PDB entry 4Y49 | X-ray diffraction, 3.95 A resolution | chains A and B of the 4 polymer chains in the assembly

Chain A:
Name: N-terminal acetyltransferase A complex subunit NAT1
Source organism: Saccharomyces cerevisiae
Reference sequence: P12945 (NAT1_YEAST); residues 12-865 here correspond to UniProt positions 1-854 (UniProt number = residue number - 11)
Sequence (854 residues; each row starts with the number of its first residue):
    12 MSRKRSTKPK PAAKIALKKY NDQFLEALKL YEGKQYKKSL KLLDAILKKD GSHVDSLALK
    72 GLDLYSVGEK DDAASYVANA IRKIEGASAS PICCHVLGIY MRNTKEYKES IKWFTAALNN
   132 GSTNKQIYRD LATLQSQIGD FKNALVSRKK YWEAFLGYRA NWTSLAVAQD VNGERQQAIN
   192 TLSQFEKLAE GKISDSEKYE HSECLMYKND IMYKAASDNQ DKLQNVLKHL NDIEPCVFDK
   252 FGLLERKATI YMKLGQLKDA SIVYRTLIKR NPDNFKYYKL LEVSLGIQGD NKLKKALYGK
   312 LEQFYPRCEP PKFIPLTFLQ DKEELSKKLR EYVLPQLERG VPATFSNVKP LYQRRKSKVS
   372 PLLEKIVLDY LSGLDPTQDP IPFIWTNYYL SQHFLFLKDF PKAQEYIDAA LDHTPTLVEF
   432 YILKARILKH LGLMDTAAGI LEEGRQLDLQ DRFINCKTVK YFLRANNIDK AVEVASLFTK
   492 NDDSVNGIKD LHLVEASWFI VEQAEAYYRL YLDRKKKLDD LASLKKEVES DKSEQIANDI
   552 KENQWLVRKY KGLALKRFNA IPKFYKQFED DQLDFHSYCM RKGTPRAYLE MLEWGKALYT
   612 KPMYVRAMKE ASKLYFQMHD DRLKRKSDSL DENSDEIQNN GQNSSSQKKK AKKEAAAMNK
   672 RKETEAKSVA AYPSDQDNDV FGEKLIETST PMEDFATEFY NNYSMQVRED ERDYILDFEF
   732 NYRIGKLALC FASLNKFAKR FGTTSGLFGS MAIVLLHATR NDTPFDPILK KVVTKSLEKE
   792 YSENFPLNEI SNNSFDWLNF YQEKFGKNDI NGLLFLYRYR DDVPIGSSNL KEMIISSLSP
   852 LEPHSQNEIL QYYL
Disordered / not traced: 12-22, 33-45, 97-98, 492-494, 534-544, 636-669, 769-776, 817, 836, 865
Differences from the reference sequence: conflict Tyr31 (Glu20 in P12945)
Ligand contacts: guanosine-5',3'-tetraphosphate (G4P): Leu406, Arg437, Lys468, Tyr472

Chain B:
Name: N-terminal acetyltransferase A complex catalytic subunit ARD1
Source organism: Saccharomyces cerevisiae
Notes: EC 2.3.1.88
Reference sequence: P07347 (ARD1_YEAST); residue numbers follow UniProt; this construct covers 1-238
Sequence (238 residues; numbered 1 to 238; the number before each row is that of its first residue):
     1 MPINIRRATI NDIICMQNAN LHNLPENYMM KYYMYHILSW PEASFVATTT TLDCEDSDEQ
    61 DENDKLELTL DGTNDGRTIK LDPTYLAPGE KLVGYVLVKM NDDPDQQNEP PNGHITSLSV
   121 MRTYRRMGIA ENLMRQALFA LREVHQAEYV SLHVRQSNRA ALHLYRDTLA FEVLSIEKSY
   181 YQDGEDAYAM KKVLKLEELQ ISNFTHRRLK ENEEKLEDDL ESDLLEDIIK QGVNDIIV
Disordered / not traced: 1, 54-88, 105-108, 205-238
Ligand contacts: carboxymethyl coenzyme A (CMC): Asn23, Leu24, Thr116, Ser117, Leu118, Ser119, Val120, Arg125, Arg126, Met127, Gly128, Ile129, Ala130, Glu131, Asn132, Val154, Arg159, Ala160, Ala161, His163, Leu164, Tyr165, Thr168

How chain A and chain B interact:
Residue-residue contacts (47; chain A residue first):
  Tyr210(A) - Ser39(B)
  Tyr210(A) - Trp40(B)
  Glu214(A) - Glu42(B)
  Phe249(A) - Glu143(B)
  Phe249(A) - Val144(B)
  Asp250(A) - Glu42(B)
  Asp250(A) - Val144(B)
  Lys280(A) - Ser202(B)
  Arg281(A) - Gln200(B)
  Arg281(A) - Ile201(B)
  Asn282(A) - Ile5(B)  hydrogen bond (side chain-backbone)
  Asn282(A) - Gln136(B)
  Asp284(A) - Asn4(B)
  Asp284(A) - Ile5(B)  hydrogen bond (backbone-backbone)
  Asp284(A) - Asn132(B)
  Asn285(A) - Ile5(B)
  Phe286(A) - Thr50(B)
  Pro317(A) - Phe204(B)
  Phe324(A) - Pro2(B)  hydrophobic
  Ala354(A) - Met127(B)  hydrophobic
  Ser357(A) - Pro2(B)
  Asn358(A) - Pro2(B)
  Arg365(A) - Leu52(B)
  Arg365(A) - Asp53(B)
  Arg463(A) - Leu21(B)  hydrogen bond (side chain-backbone)
  Arg463(A) - His22(B)
  Arg463(A) - Asn23(B)
  Arg463(A) - Leu24(B)  hydrogen bond (side chain-backbone)
  Arg463(A) - Pro25(B)
  Phe464(A) - Arg122(B)
  Cys467(A) - His22(B)
  Lys468(A) - His22(B)
  Leu504(A) - Met29(B)
  Val505(A) - Leu21(B)
  Val505(A) - Asn27(B)
  Val505(A) - Tyr28(B)
  Glu506(A) - Met29(B)
  Glu506(A) - Met30(B)  hydrogen bond (side chain-backbone)
  Trp509(A) - His22(B)
  Phe579(A) - Met30(B)  hydrophobic
  Thr595(A) - Ser39(B)
  Ala598(A) - Pro41(B)  hydrophobic
  Glu601(A) - Ile10(B)
  Met602(A) - Ile10(B)  hydrophobic
  Trp605(A) - Ile10(B)
  Trp605(A) - Asn11(B)
  Trp605(A) - Met30(B)  hydrophobic
Interface residues without a listed pair, chain A (41 interface residues in all): Lys251, Phe252, Gly253, Pro283, Thr328, Pro353, Val359, Ala507, Tyr576, Asp582, Cys590
Interface residues without a listed pair, chain B (37 interface residues in all): Ile3, Ile14, Lys31, Leu38, Thr123, Phe139

Overview:
Chain A and chain B form an interface of 41 and 37 residues respectively; the contacts include 5 hydrogen
bonds. Polar contacts include Asn282(A)-Ile5(B), Arg463(A)-Leu21(B) and Arg463(A)-Leu24(B). Chain A binds
guanosine-5',3'-tetraphosphate. Bound to chain B: carboxymethyl coenzyme A.
Chain A is N-terminal acetyltransferase A complex subunit NAT1 and chain B is N-terminal acetyltransferase A
complex catalytic subunit ARD1, both from Saccharomyces cerevisiae; the structure, Crystal structure of yeast
N-terminal acetyltransferase (ppGpp) NatE in complex with a bisubstrate, was determined by X-ray diffraction.
